PDB entry 7CPD | X-ray diffraction, 2.51 A resolution | chains B and F of the 6 polymer chains in the assembly

# Chain B
Protein: Tubulin beta-2B chain
From: Bos taurus
UniProt: Q6B856 (TBB2B_BOVIN); the author numbering skips numbers that UniProt does not, so the offset changes along the chain: 1-42 = UniProt 1-42; 45-360 = UniProt 43-358; 369-455 = UniProt 359-445
Amino-acid sequence (445 residues; row label = number of the first residue in the row; note: 10 numbers in that range are skipped by the numbering (no residue carries them; nothing is unmodelled there)):
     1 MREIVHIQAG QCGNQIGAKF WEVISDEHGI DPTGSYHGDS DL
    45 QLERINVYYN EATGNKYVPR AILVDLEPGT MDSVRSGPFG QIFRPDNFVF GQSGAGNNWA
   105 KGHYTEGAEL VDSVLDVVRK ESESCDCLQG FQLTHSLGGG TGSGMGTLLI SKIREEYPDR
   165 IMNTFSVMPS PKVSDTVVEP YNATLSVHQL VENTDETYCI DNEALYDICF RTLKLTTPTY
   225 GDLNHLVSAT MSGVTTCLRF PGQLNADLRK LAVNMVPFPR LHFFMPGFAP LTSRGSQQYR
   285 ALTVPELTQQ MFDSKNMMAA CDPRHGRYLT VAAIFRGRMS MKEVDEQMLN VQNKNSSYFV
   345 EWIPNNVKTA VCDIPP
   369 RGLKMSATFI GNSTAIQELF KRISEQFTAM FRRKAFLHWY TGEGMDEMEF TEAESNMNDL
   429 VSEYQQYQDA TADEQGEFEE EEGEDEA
Unresolved in the structure: 1, 56-59, 276-281, 439-455
Bound ions: Ca2+ site 1 near Glu-113 (its only coordinating residue here)
Residues lining bound ligands:
  - G9U ((6R)-6-[(6-bromanyl-1H-indol-3-yl)methyl]-6,7,8,9-tetrahydrobenzo[7]annulen-5-one): Val-238, Cys-241, Leu-242, Leu-248, Ala-250, Asp-251, Lys-254, Leu-255, Asn-258, Met-259, Thr-314, Val-315, Ala-316, Ile-318, Asn-350, Val-351, Lys-352, Ala-354
  - GDP (guanosine-5'-diphosphate): Gly-10, Gln-11, Cys-12, Gln-15, Ile-16, Asp-69, Asn-101, Ser-140, Gly-142, Gly-143, Gly-144, Thr-145, Gly-146, Val-171, Pro-173, Val-177, Asp-179, Glu-183, Asn-206, Leu-209, Tyr-224, Leu-227, Asn-228
Swiss-Prot annotation at these positions:
  - motif: Met-1 to Ile-4 (MREI motif)
  - binding site (GTP): Gln-11, Glu-71, Ser-140, Gly-144, Thr-145, Gly-146, Asn-206, Asn-228
  - binding site (Mg(2+)): Glu-71
  - modified residue: Ser-40 (Phosphoserine), Thr-57 (Phosphothreonine), Lys-60 (N6-acetyllysine), Ser-174 (Phosphoserine), Thr-287 (Phosphothreonine), Thr-292 (Phosphothreonine), Arg-320 (Omega-N-methylarginine), Glu-448 (5-glutamyl polyglutamate)
  - cross-link (Glycyl lysine isopeptide (Lys-Gly)): Lys-60 (interchain with G-Cter in ubiquitin), Lys-326 (interchain with G-Cter in ubiquitin)

# Chain F
Protein: Tubulin tyrosine ligase
From: Gallus gallus
UniProt: E1BQ43 (E1BQ43_CHICK); numbering as in UniProt (aligned over 1-378)
Amino-acid sequence (378 residues; numbered 1 to 378; the number before each row is that of its first residue):
     1 MYTFVVRDEN SSVYAEVSRL LLATGQWKRL RKDNPRFNLM LGERNRLPFG RLGHEPGLVQ
    61 LVNYYRGADK LCRKASLVKL IKTSPELSES CTWFPESYVI YPTNLKTPVA PAQNGIRHLI
   121 NNTRTDEREV FLAAYNRRRE GREGNVWIAK SSAGAKGEGI LISSEASELL DFIDEQGQVH
   181 VIQKYLEKPL LLEPGHRKFD IRSWVLVDHL YNIYLYREGV LRTSSEPYNS ANFQDKTCHL
   241 TNHCIQKEYS KNYGRYEEGN EMFFEEFNQY LMDALNTTLE NSILLQIKHI IRSCLMCIEP
   301 AISTKHLHYQ SFQLFGFDFM VDEELKVWLI EVNGAPACAQ KLYAELCQGI VDVAISSVFP
   361 LADTGQKTSQ PTSIFIKL
Unresolved in the structure: 100, 102-125, 132-133, 137-143, 149, 152-161, 167-169, 174-179, 224-256, 259, 363-372

# Interface between chain B and chain F
Residue-residue contacts (8):
  Leu-333(B) / Arg-36(F)
  Leu-333(B) / Pro-56(F)
  Leu-333(B) / Gly-57(F)
  Asn-337(B) / Arg-36(F)  hydrogen bond
  Asn-337(B) / Leu-58(F)
  Lys-338(B) / Lys-28(F)
  Ser-340(B) / Asn-34(F)
  Ser-340(B) / Arg-36(F)
Also at the interface, not in a pair above, chain B (5 interface residues in all): Glu-345
Also at the interface, not in a pair above, chain F (7 interface residues in all): Asp-33

# Summary
5 residues of chain B and 7 residues of chain F are in contact, with 1 hydrogen bond. Its one hydrogen-bonded
contact is Asn-337(B)/Arg-36(F). Chain B binds compound G9U and GDP. Curated annotation (UniProt) lists 8
GTP-binding residues and Mg2+-binding residue Glu-71(B) on chain B.
Chain B is Tubulin beta-2B chain (Bos taurus) and chain F is Tubulin tyrosine ligase (Gallus gallus); the
structure, Crystal structure of T2R-TTL-(+)-6-Br-JP18 complex, was determined by X-ray diffraction.
